8H3N - chains D and E of the 7 polymer chains in the assembly; structure by electron microscopy, 2.73 A resolution.

== Chain D ==
Molecule: MO1 heavy-chain
Organism: Homo sapiens
Notes: engineered mutation(s): ins52A, ins100PGYFLNSF
Sequence (449 residues; numbered 1 to 437 plus 18 insertion-coded residues; 6 numbers in that range are skipped by the numbering (no residue carries them; nothing is unmodelled there); the number before each row is that of its first residue; a row labelled like 81A-81I holds insertion residues (81A, then the next letters in order)):
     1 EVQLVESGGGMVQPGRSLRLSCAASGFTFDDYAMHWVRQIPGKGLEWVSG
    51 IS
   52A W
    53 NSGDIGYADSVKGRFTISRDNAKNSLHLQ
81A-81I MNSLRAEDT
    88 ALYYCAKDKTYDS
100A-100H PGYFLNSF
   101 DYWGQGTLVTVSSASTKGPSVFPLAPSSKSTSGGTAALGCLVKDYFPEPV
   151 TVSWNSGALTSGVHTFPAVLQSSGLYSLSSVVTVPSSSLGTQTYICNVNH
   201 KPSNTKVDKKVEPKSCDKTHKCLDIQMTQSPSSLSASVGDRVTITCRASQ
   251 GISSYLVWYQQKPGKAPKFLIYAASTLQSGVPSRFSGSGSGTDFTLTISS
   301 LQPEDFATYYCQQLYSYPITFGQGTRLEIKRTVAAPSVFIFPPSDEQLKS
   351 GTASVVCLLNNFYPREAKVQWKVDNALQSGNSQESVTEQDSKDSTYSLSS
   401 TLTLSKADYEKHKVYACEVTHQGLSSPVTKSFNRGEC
Unresolved in the structure: 9-18, 39-44, 81A-81I, 108-437
Disulfides: Cys-22/Cys-92

== Chain E ==
Molecule: MO1 light chain
Organism: Homo sapiens
Sequence (214 residues; numbered 1 to 214; the number before each row is that of its first residue):
     1 DIQMTQSPSSLSASVGDRVTITCRASQGISSYLVWYQQKPGKAPKFLIYA
    51 ASTLQSGVPSRFSGSGSGTDFTLTISSLQPEDFATYYCQQLYSYPITFGQ
   101 GTRLEIKRTVAAPSVFIFPPSDEQLKSGTASVVCLLNNFYPREAKVQWKV
   151 DNALQSGNSQESVTEQDSKDSTYSLSSTLTLSKADYEKHKVYACEVTHQG
   201 LSSPVTKSFNRGEC
Unresolved in the structure: 107-214
Disulfides: Cys-23/Cys-88

== How chain D and chain E interact ==
Residue-residue contacts (34):
  Val-37(D) with Phe-98(E), hydrophobic
  Leu-45(D) with Tyr-87(E), hydrophobic; Phe-98(E); Gly-99(E)
  Trp-47(D) with Pro-95(E), hydrophobic; Ile-96(E); Phe-98(E)
  Gly-58(D) with Tyr-94(E)
  Tyr-59(D) with Tyr-94(E); Pro-95(E)
  Ala-60(D) with Pro-95(E), hydrophobic
  Asp-61(D) with Asp-1(E); Pro-95(E)
  Tyr-91(D) with Gln-38(E), hydrogen bond; Ala-43(E), hydrophobic; Pro-44(E)
  Pro-100A(D) with Leu-91(E)
  Gly-100B(D) with Leu-91(E)
  Tyr-100C(D) with Tyr-32(E)
  Phe-100D(D) with Tyr-32(E)
  Leu-100E(D) with Tyr-49(E), hydrophobic
  Asn-100F(D) with Leu-91(E)
  Ser-100G(D) with Val-34(E); Tyr-36(E); Phe-46(E)
  Phe-100H(D) with Tyr-36(E), hydrogen bond (backbone-side chain); Phe-46(E); Gln-89(E); Phe-98(E), hydrophobic
  Trp-103(D) with Tyr-36(E), hydrophobic; Pro-44(E), hydrogen bond (side chain-backbone); Lys-45(E); Phe-98(E), hydrophobic
  Gly-104(D) with Ala-43(E)
Also at the interface, not in a pair above, chain D (22 interface residues in all): Glu-46, Lys-64, Lys-96, Asp-101
Also at the interface, not in a pair above, chain E (20 interface residues in all): Tyr-92, Ser-93

== Summary ==
22 residues of chain D and 20 residues of chain E are in contact, with 3 hydrogen bonds. Polar contacts
include Tyr-91(D)/Gln-38(E), Phe-100H(D)/Tyr-36(E) and Trp-103(D)/Pro-44(E).
Chain D is MO1 heavy-chain and chain E is MO1 light chain, both from Homo sapiens; the structure, Conformation
2 of SARS-CoV-2 Omicron BA.1 Variant Spike protein complexed with MO1 Fab, was determined by electron
microscopy together with 8H3M from the same study.
